Entry 7CPC (X-ray diffraction, 2.80 A resolution); this record covers chains C and F of the 3 polymer chains in the assembly.

[Chain C (and F)]
Protein: Ferritin
From: Penaeus japonicus
Notes: EC 1.16.3.1; chain F of this document is another copy of the same molecule, construct and numbering; everything in this record applies to it too
Reference sequence: T2B7E1 (T2B7E1_PENJP); the author numbering skips numbers that UniProt does not, so the offset changes along the chain: 2-56 = UniProt 2-56; 58-156 = UniProt 57-155
Sequence (169 residues; each row starts with the number of its first residue; note: 1 number in that range is skipped by the numbering (no residue carries it; nothing is unmodelled there)):
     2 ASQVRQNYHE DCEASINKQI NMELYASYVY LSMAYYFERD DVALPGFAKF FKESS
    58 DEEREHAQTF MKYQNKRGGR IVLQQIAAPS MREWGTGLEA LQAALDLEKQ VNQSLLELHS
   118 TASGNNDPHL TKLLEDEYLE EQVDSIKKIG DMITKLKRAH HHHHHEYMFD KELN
Disordered / not traced: 156-157
Sequence notes: engineered mutation R89 (Gln88 in T2B7E1); expression tag (157-171)
Ion coordination: Fe ion: E24, E60, H63

[How chain C and chain F interact]
Contacting residue pairs (20; chain C residue first):
  K144(C) - E39(F)  hydrogen bond (side chain-backbone)
  K144(C) - D41(F)
  G147(C) - D41(F)
  D148(C) - D41(F)
  D148(C) - A44(F)
  T151(C) - D41(F)  hydrogen bond (side chain-backbone)
  T151(C) - D42(F)
  T151(C) - V43(F)
  K152(C) - A44(F)
  K152(C) - P46(F)
  R155(C) - H159(F)  hydrogen bond
  R155(C) - H160(F)
  R155(C) - H161(F)
  H161(C) - H161(F)
  H162(C) - H161(F)  hydrogen bond
  H162(C) - Y164(F)
  M165(C) - K168(F)
  F166(C) - Y164(F)
  E169(C) - Y164(F)
  E169(C) - K168(F)
Also at the interface, not in a pair above, chain F (13 interface residues in all): R40, M165

[In short]
The interface between chain C and chain F involves 11 residues on one side and 13 on the other; the contacts
include 4 hydrogen bonds. Polar pairs include K144(C)-E39(F), T151(C)-D41(F) and R155(C)-H159(F). E24(C),
E60(C) and H63(C) form the Fe ion site.
Both chains are Ferritin (Penaeus japonicus). Entry 7CPC (His-Mediated Reversible Self-assembly of Ferritin
Nanocage with Ni binding) was determined by X-ray diffraction, deposited together with 7CPI.
